Entry 2AJH (X-ray diffraction, 2.40 A resolution); this record covers chain A.

Chain A:
Molecule: Leucyl-tRNA synthetase
Source organism: Escherichia coli
Notes: EC 6.1.1.4
UniProtKB: P07813 (SYL_ECOLI); numbering as in UniProt (aligned over 228-413)
Sequence (196 residues; row label = number of the first residue in the row):
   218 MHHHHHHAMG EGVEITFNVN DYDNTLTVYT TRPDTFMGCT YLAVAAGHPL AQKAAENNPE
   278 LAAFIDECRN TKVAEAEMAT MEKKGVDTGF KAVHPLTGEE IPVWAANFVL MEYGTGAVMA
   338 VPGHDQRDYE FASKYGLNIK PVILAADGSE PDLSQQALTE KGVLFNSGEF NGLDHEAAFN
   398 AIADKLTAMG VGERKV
Not modelled in the structure: 218-227
Differences from the reference sequence: expression tag (218-227)
Ligand contacts: methionine (MET): Y246, T247, T248, R249, T252, M336, A337, V338, H341, D342, D345
Reported in the primary citation:
  - binding site for methionine: T247, R249, T252, M336, V338, H341, D342, D345
  - specificity-determining residues: T252
  - mutagenesis - D345A: abolished catalytic activity (citing earlier work)
  - mutagenesis - T252D, T252E: decreased catalytic activity (citing earlier work)
  - mutagenesis - T252G: increased catalytic activity (citing earlier work)
  - mutagenesis - T252A, T252S: increased catalytic activity on Leu-tRNALeu (citing earlier work)

Summary:
Chain A binds methionine. From the paper: a binding site for methionine at T247, R249 and T252 among others;
T252D and T252E reduce catalytic activity; 6 substitutions were tested in all.
Chain A is Leucyl-tRNA synthetase (Escherichia coli); the structure, Crystal structure of the editing domain
of E. coli leucyl-tRNA synthetase complexes with methionine, was determined by X-ray diffraction, deposited
together with 2AJG and 2AJI.
